PDB entry 7D2N | X-ray diffraction, 1.60 A resolution | chains A and D of the 6 polymer chains in the assembly

Chain A (and D):
Protein: Endoribonuclease MazF
Source organism: Deinococcus radiodurans
Notes: EC 3.1.27.-; chain D of this document is another copy of the same molecule, construct and numbering; everything in this record applies to it too
UniProt: A0A6G9BVQ8 (A0A6G9BVQ8_DEIRD); residue numbers follow UniProt; this construct covers 1-117
Amino-acid sequence (117 residues; each row starts with the number of its first residue):
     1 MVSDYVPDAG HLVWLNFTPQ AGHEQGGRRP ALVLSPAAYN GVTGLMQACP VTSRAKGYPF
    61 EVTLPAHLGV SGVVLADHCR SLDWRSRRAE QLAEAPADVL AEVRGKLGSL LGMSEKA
Disordered / not traced: 1-4, 23-25, 115-117 (chain D: 1-4, 17-27, 115-117)

Chain A / chain D interface:
Residue-residue contacts (44; chain A residue first):
  Leu34(A) - Leu111(D)
  Ser35(A) - Leu110(D)
  Pro36(A) - Leu110(D)
  Tyr39(A) - Phe60(D)  hydrophobic
  Tyr39(A) - Asp77(D)  hydrogen bond
  Tyr39(A) - Leu110(D)  hydrophobic
  Leu45(A) - His78(D)
  Gln47(A) - Asp77(D)  hydrogen bond (side chain-backbone)
  Gln47(A) - Cys79(D)  hydrogen bond (side chain-backbone)
  Gln47(A) - Leu110(D)
  Gln47(A) - Leu111(D)
  Tyr58(A) - Tyr39(D)
  Tyr58(A) - Thr43(D)
  Phe60(A) - Tyr39(D)  hydrophobic
  Asp77(A) - Tyr39(D)  hydrogen bond
  Asp77(A) - Gln47(D)  hydrogen bond (backbone-side chain)
  Asp77(A) - Ser81(D)
  His78(A) - Leu45(D)
  His78(A) - Ser81(D)
  Cys79(A) - Gln47(D)  hydrogen bond (backbone-side chain)
  Cys79(A) - Arg80(D)
  Cys79(A) - Ser81(D)  hydrogen bond (backbone-backbone)
  Arg80(A) - Cys79(D)
  Arg80(A) - Arg80(D)
  Ser81(A) - Asp77(D)
  Ser81(A) - His78(D)
  Ser81(A) - Cys79(D)  hydrogen bond (backbone-backbone)
  Arg104(A) - Leu111(D)  hydrogen bond (side chain-backbone)
  Arg104(A) - Gly112(D)
  Arg104(A) - Met113(D)
  Leu107(A) - Leu111(D)  hydrophobic
  Leu107(A) - Met113(D)  hydrophobic
  Gly108(A) - Met113(D)
  Leu110(A) - Ser35(D)
  Leu110(A) - Pro36(D)
  Leu110(A) - Tyr39(D)  hydrophobic
  Leu111(A) - Leu34(D)
  Leu111(A) - Gln47(D)
  Leu111(A) - Arg104(D)  hydrogen bond (backbone-side chain)
  Leu111(A) - Leu107(D)  hydrophobic
  Leu111(A) - Leu111(D)  hydrophobic
  Gly112(A) - Arg104(D)  hydrogen bond (backbone-side chain)
  Met113(A) - Arg104(D)
  Met113(A) - Gly108(D)

Overview:
Chain A and chain D each contribute 20 residues to their interface; the contacts include 11 hydrogen bonds.
Polar contacts include Tyr39(A)-Asp77(D), Gln47(A)-Asp77(D) and Gln47(A)-Cys79(D).
Both chains are Endoribonuclease MazF (Deinococcus radiodurans). Entry 7D2N (Crystal structure of MazE-MazF
(Form-III) from Deinococcus radiodurans) was determined by X-ray diffraction, deposited together with 7D28,
7D2M, 7D2P and 7D2Q.
